7TMT - chains D and I of the 31 polymer chains in the assembly; structure by electron microscopy, 3.80 A resolution.

== Chain D ==
Name: Vacuolar proton pump subunit B
Organism: Saccharomyces cerevisiae
Reference sequence: A0A6A5Q585 (A0A6A5Q585_YEASX); numbering as in UniProt (aligned over 1-517)
Amino-acid sequence (517 residues; numbered 1 to 517; the number before each row is that of its first residue):
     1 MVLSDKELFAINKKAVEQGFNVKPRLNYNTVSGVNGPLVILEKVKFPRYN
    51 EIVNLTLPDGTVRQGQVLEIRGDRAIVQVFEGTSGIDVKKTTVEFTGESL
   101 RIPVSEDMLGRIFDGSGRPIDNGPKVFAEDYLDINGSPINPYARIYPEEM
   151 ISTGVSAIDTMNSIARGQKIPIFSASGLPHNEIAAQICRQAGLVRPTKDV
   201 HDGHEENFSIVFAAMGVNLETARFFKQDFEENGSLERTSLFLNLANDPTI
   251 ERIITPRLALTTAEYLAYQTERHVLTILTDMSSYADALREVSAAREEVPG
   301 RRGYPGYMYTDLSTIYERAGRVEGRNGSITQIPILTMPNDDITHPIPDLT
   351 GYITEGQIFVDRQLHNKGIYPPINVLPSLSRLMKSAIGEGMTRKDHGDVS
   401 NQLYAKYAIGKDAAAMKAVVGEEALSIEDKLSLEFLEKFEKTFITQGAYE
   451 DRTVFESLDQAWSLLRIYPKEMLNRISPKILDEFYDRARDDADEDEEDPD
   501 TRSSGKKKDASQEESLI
Not modelled in the structure: 1-13, 489-517

== Chain I ==
Name: V-ATPase subunit E
Organism: Saccharomyces cerevisiae
Reference sequence: A0A6A5Q7Y8 (A0A6A5Q7Y8_YEASX); residue numbers follow UniProt; this construct covers 1-233
Amino-acid sequence (233 residues; row label = number of the first residue in the row):
     1 MSSAITALTPNQVNDELNKMQAFIRKEAEEKAKEIQLKADQEYEIEKTNI
    51 VRNETNNIDGNFKSKLKKAMLSQQITKSTIANKMRLKVLSAREQSLDGIF
   101 EETKEKLSGIANNRDEYKPILQSLIVEALLKLLEPKAIVKALERDVDLIE
   151 SMKDDIMREYGEKAQRAPLEEIVISNDYLNKDLVSGGVVVSNASDKIEIN
   201 NTLEERLKLLSEEALPAIRLELYGPSKTRKFFD
Not modelled in the structure: 1-8, 230-233

== Interface between chain D and chain I ==
Contacting residue pairs (52):
  Ala15(D) - Leu220(I)  hydrophobic
  Val16(D) - Ala217(I)  hydrophobic
  Val16(D) - Leu220(I)
  Gly19(D) - Ala214(I)
  Phe20(D) - Ala214(I)  hydrophobic
  Phe20(D) - Ala217(I)  hydrophobic
  Val22(D) - Arg206(I)
  Val22(D) - Leu210(I)  hydrophobic
  Pro24(D) - Glu127(I)
  Pro24(D) - Lys131(I)
  Pro24(D) - Ile199(I)  hydrophobic
  Leu26(D) - Leu132(I)  hydrophobic
  Leu26(D) - Ile197(I)  hydrophobic
  Leu26(D) - Glu198(I)
  Leu26(D) - Ile199(I)  hydrophobic
  Asn27(D) - Ile197(I)
  Asn27(D) - Glu198(I)  hydrogen bond (backbone-backbone)
  Tyr28(D) - Lys196(I)
  Tyr28(D) - Ile197(I)  hydrophobic
  Asn29(D) - Lys196(I)  hydrogen bond (backbone-backbone)
  Thr30(D) - Lys196(I)
  Lys43(D) - Ile197(I)
  Lys45(D) - Leu132(I)
  Lys45(D) - Ile197(I)
  Ser105(D) - Arg219(I)
  Glu106(D) - Pro225(I)
  Glu106(D) - Lys227(I)
  Asp107(D) - Arg92(I)  salt bridge
  Asp107(D) - Arg219(I)  salt bridge
  Gly110(D) - Asn82(I)  hydrogen bond (backbone-side chain)
  Pro124(D) - Leu89(I)
  Pro124(D) - Ser90(I)
  Pro124(D) - Glu93(I)
  Lys125(D) - Leu215(I)
  Phe127(D) - Leu96(I)  hydrophobic
  Phe127(D) - Leu215(I)
  Phe127(D) - Arg219(I)  hydrogen bond (backbone-side chain)
  Phe127(D) - Leu222(I)  hydrophobic
  Ala128(D) - Leu215(I)
  Ala128(D) - Pro216(I)
  Glu129(D) - Pro216(I)
  Glu129(D) - Arg219(I)  salt bridge
  Asp130(D) - Pro216(I)
  Tyr131(D) - Glu212(I)  hydrogen bond (side chain-backbone)
  Tyr131(D) - Glu213(I)
  Tyr131(D) - Leu215(I)
  Tyr131(D) - Pro216(I)
  Glu236(D) - Arg85(I)
  Gln269(D) - Thr228(I)
  Gln269(D) - Arg229(I)  hydrogen bond (backbone-backbone)
  Thr270(D) - Lys227(I)
  Glu271(D) - Arg229(I)
Other interface residues (no listed pair), chain D (36 interface residues in all): Glu17, Arg25, Phe46, Leu109, Asp121, Gly123, Leu235, Arg325
Other interface residues (no listed pair), chain I (35 interface residues in all): Leu86, Leu133, Asn200, Asn201, Ile218, Ser226

== In short ==
Chain D and chain I form an interface of 36 and 35 residues respectively; the contacts include 6 hydrogen
bonds and 3 salt bridges. Polar contacts include Asp107(D)-Arg92(I), Asp107(D)-Arg219(I) and
Glu129(D)-Arg219(I).
Here chain D is Vacuolar proton pump subunit B and chain I is V-ATPase subunit E, both from Saccharomyces
cerevisiae. Entry 7TMT (V-ATPase from Saccharomyces cerevisiae, State 3) was determined by electron
microscopy, deposited together with 7TMM, 7TMO, 7TMP, 7TMQ, 7TMR and 7TMS.
